Entry 9BY1 (electron microscopy, 2.55 A resolution); this record covers chains A and C of the 4 polymer chains in the assembly.

Chain A:
Protein: Ribonucleoside-diphosphate reductase subunit alpha
From: Bacillus subtilis
Notes: EC 1.17.4.1
UniProt: P50620 (RIR1_BACSU); residue numbers follow UniProt; this construct covers 1-700
Chain sequence (700 residues; each row starts with the number of its first residue):
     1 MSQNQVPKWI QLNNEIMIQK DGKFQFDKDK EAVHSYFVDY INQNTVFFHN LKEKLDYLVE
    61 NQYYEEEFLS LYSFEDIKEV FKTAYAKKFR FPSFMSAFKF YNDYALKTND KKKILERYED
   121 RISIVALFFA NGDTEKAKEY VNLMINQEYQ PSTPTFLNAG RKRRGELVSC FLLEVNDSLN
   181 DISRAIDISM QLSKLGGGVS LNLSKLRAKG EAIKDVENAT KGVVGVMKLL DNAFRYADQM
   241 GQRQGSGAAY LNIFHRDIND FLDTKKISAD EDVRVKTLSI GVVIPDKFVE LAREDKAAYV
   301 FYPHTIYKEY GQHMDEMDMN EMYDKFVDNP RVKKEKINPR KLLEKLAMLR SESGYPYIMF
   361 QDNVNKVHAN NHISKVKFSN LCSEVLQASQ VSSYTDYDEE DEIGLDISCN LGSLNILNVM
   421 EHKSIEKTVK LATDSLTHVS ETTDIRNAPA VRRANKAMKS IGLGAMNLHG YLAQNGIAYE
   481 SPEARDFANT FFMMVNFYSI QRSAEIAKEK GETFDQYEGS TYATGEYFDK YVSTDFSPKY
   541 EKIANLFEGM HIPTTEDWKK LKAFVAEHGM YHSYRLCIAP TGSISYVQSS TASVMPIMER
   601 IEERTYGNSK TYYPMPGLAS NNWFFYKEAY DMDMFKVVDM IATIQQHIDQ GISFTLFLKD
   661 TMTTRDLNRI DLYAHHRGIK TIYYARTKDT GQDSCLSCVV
Unresolved in the structure: 1-5, 689-700
Curated features (UniProtKB/Swiss-Prot):
  - active site: Asn380 (Proton acceptor), Cys382 (Cysteine radical intermediate), Glu384 (Proton acceptor)
  - binding site (substrate): Thr153, Ser169, Cys170, Gly198, Asn380 to Glu384, Pro580 to Ile584
  - site: Cys170 (Important for hydrogen atom transfer), Asp177 (Allosteric effector binding), Arg207 (Allosteric effector binding), Cys409 (Important for hydrogen atom transfer), Tyr683 (Important for electron transfer), Tyr684 (Important for electron transfer), Cys695 (Interacts with thioredoxin/glutaredoxin), Cys698 (Interacts with thioredoxin/glutaredoxin)
  - mutagenesis: His255 (H255Y: In ts-A 73; temperature-sensitive lethal mutation)
Small-molecule neighbours:
  - ATP (adenosine-5'-triphosphate): Val33, His34, Phe37, Val38, Asn42, Phe89, Arg90, Phe91, Arg117
  - 2'-deoxyguanosine-5'-diphosphate (DGI): Val46, Phe47, Phe48, His49, Asn50, Leu51, Lys54, Lys78, Phe81, Lys82, Tyr85, Asp120
  - dTTP (TTP), molecule 1: Asp177, Ser178, Leu179, Asn180, Ile182, Leu206, Arg207, Ala212, Ile213, Lys214, Ala219, Thr220, Lys221, His304
  - dTTP (TTP), molecule 2: Lys194, Tyr236, Ala237, Asp238, Gln239
From the paper describing this entry:
  - catalytic residues: Cys382 (citing earlier work)

Chain C:
Protein: Ribonucleoside-diphosphate reductase subunit beta
From: Bacillus subtilis
Notes: EC 1.17.4.1
UniProt: P50621 (RIR2_BACSU); numbering as in UniProt (aligned over 1-329)
Chain sequence (350 residues; numbered -20 to 329; the number before each row is that of its first residue; numbers below 1 keep their minus sign (Met-20 is residue -20)):
   -20 MGSSHHHHHH SSGLVPRGSH MMTKIYDAAN WSKHEDDFTQ MFYNQNVKQF WLPEEIALNG
    40 DLLTWKYLGK NEQDTYMKVL AGLTLLDTEQ GNTGMPIVAE HVDGHQRKAV LNFMAMMENA
   100 VHAKSYSNIF MTLAPTETIN EVFEWVKQNK YLQKKAQMIV GLYKAIQKDD EISLFKAMVA
   160 SVYLESFLFY SGFYYPLYFY GQGKLMQSGE IINLILRDEA IHGVYVGLLA QEIYNKQTEE
   220 KKAELREFAI DLLNQLYENE LEYTEDLYDQ VGLSHDVKKF IRYNANKALM NLGFDPYFEE
   280 EDINPIVLNG LNTKTKSHDF FSMKGNGYKK ATVEPLKDDD FYFEDEKEQI
Unresolved in the structure: -20 to 308, 323-329
Differences from the reference sequence: initiating methionine (-20); expression tag (-19 to 0)
Curated features (UniProtKB/Swiss-Prot):
  - active site: Tyr105
  - binding site (Fe cation): Asp66, Glu97, His101, Glu164, Glu198, His201

Chain A / chain C interface:
Residue-residue contacts (32; chain A residue first):
  Ile267(A) - Lys309(C)
  Ala292(A) - Phe320(C)
  Arg293(A) - Asp317(C)
  Arg293(A) - Phe320(C)
  Arg293(A) - Tyr321(C)
  Arg340(A) - Leu315(C)
  Arg340(A) - Lys316(C)
  Arg340(A) - Asp317(C)  salt bridge
  Arg340(A) - Phe320(C)
  Leu343(A) - Phe320(C)  hydrophobic
  Glu344(A) - Pro314(C)
  Glu344(A) - Leu315(C)  hydrogen bond (side chain-backbone)
  Ser351(A) - Ala310(C)
  Glu352(A) - Lys309(C)
  Phe635(A) - Phe322(C)  hydrophobic
  Thr663(A) - Thr311(C)
  Thr663(A) - Glu313(C)  hydrogen bond
  Thr664(A) - Thr311(C)  hydrogen bond (backbone-backbone)
  Thr664(A) - Val312(C)
  Thr664(A) - Glu313(C)  hydrogen bond (side chain-backbone)
  Arg665(A) - Glu313(C)  salt bridge
  Arg665(A) - Pro314(C)
  Arg665(A) - Lys316(C)
  Arg665(A) - Asp319(C)  salt bridge
  Asn668(A) - Leu315(C)
  Arg669(A) - Asp319(C)  salt bridge
  Arg669(A) - Phe322(C)
  Leu672(A) - Asp319(C)
  Leu672(A) - Phe320(C)  hydrophobic
  Leu672(A) - Phe322(C)
  Tyr673(A) - Phe322(C)
  His676(A) - Phe322(C)
Interface residues without a listed pair, chain A (19 interface residues in all): Val289, Asp295
Interface features reported in the paper:
  - interface residues, chain C: Lys309(C)

Overview:
19 residues of chain A face 13 of chain C across their interface; the contacts include 4 hydrogen bonds and 4
salt bridges. Among the polar pairs are Arg340(A)-Asp317(C), Arg665(A)-Glu313(C) and Arg665(A)-Asp319(C).
Chain A binds dTTP, ATP and 2'-deoxyguanosine-5'-diphosphate. From the paper: the catalytic residue Cys382(A);
the interface residue Lys309(C).
Chain A is Ribonucleoside-diphosphate reductase subunit alpha and chain C is Ribonucleoside-diphosphate
reductase subunit beta, both from Bacillus subtilis; the structure, Consensus model for product condition of
Bacillus subtilis ribonucleotide reductase complex, was determined by electron microscopy together with 9BW3,
9BWX, 9BX2, 9BX3, 9BX6, 9BX8 and 39 further entries from the same study.
